PDB entry 7E5Z | electron microscopy, 3.60 A resolution | chains A and B

[Chain A]
Protein: Formate dehydrogenase
Source organism: Methylorubrum extorquens (strain ATCC 14718 / DSM 1338 / JCM 2805 / NCIMB 9133 / AM1)
Notes: EC 1.17.1.9
Reference sequence: C5ATT7 (C5ATT7_METEA); residues 1-989 here = UniProt positions 1-989
Amino-acid sequence (995 residues; numbered 1 to 995; the number before each row is that of its first residue):
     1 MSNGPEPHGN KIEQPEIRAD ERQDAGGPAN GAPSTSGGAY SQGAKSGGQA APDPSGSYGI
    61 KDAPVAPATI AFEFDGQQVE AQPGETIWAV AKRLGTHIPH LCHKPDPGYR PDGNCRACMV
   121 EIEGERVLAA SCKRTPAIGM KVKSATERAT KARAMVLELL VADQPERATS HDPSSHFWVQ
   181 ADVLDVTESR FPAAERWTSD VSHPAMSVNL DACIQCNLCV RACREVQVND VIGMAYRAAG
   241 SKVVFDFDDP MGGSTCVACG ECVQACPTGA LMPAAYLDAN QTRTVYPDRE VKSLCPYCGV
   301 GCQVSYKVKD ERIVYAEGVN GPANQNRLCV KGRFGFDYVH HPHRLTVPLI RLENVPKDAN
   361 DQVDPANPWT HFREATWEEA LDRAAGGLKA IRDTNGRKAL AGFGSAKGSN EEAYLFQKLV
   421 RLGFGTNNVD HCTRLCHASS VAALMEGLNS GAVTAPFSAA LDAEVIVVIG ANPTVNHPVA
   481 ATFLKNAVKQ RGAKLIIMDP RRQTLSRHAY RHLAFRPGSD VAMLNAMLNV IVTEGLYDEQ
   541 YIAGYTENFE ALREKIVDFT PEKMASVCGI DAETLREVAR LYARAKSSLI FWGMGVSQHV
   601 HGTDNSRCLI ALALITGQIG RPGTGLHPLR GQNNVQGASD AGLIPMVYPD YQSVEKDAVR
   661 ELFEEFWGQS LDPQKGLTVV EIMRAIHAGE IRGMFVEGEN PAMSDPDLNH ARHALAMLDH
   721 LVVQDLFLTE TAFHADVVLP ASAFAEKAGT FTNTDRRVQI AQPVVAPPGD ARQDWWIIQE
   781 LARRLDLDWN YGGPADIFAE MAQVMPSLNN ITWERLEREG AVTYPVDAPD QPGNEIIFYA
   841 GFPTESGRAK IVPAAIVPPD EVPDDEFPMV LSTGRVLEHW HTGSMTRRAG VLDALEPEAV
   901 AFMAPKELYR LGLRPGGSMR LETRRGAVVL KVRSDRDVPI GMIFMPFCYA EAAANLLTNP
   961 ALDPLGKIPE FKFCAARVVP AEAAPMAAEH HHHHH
Disordered / not traced: 1-69, 351-364, 859-995
Differences from the reference sequence: expression tag (990-995)
Metal / ion sites: 2Fe-2S cluster Fe: Cys-102, Cys-115, Cys-118, Cys-132; 4Fe-4S cluster Fe site 1: Cys-213, Cys-216, Cys-266; 4Fe-4S cluster Fe site 2: Cys-223, Cys-256, Cys-259, Cys-262; 4Fe-4S cluster Fe site 3: Cys-295, Cys-298, Cys-302, Cys-329
Ligand contacts:
  - 2Fe-2S cluster (FES): His-100, Cys-102, His-103, Gly-113, Asn-114, Cys-115, Arg-116, Ala-117, Cys-118, Ala-130, Cys-132
  - molybdopterin guanosine dinucleotide (MGD; 2-amino-5,6-dimercapto-7-methyl-3,7,8a,9-tetrahydro-8-oxa-1,3,9,10-tetraaza-anthracen-4-one guanosine dinucleotide), molecule 1: Lys-331, Cys-436, Ile-469, Gly-470, Ala-471, Asn-472, Asn-476, His-477, Asp-499, Pro-500, Gln-503, Pro-517, Gly-518, Asp-520, Gly-593, Met-594, Gly-595, Val-596, Arg-630, Gly-631, Gln-632
  - molybdopterin guanosine dinucleotide (MGD), molecule 2: Lys-407, Gly-408, Cys-436, Gln-632, Glu-697, Gly-698, Glu-699, Asn-700, Met-703, Ser-704, Gln-724, Asp-725, Leu-726, Thr-729, Ala-741, Ser-742, Ala-743, Phe-744, Asp-774
  - 4Fe-4S cluster (SF4), molecule 1: Met-206, Cys-223, Asn-229, Val-231, Ile-232, Cys-256, Val-257, Ala-258, Cys-259, Gly-260, Glu-261, Cys-262
  - 4Fe-4S cluster (SF4), molecule 2: Leu-210, Ala-212, Cys-213, Ile-214, Gln-215, Cys-216, Asn-217, Leu-218, Cys-219, Cys-266, Thr-268, Leu-271
  - 4Fe-4S cluster (SF4), molecule 3: Cys-295, Tyr-297, Cys-298, Val-300, Cys-302, Asn-324, Leu-328, Cys-329, Lys-331, Val-479

[Chain B]
Protein: Tungsten-containing formate dehydrogenase beta subunit
Source organism: Methylorubrum extorquens (strain ATCC 14718 / DSM 1338 / JCM 2805 / NCIMB 9133 / AM1)
Notes: EC 1.2.1.2
Reference sequence: C5ATT6 (C5ATT6_METEA); residues 1-572 here = UniProt positions 1-572
Amino-acid sequence (572 residues; each row starts with the number of its first residue):
     1 MSEASGTVRS FAHPGRGRNV ARAVPKGRQV DPHAKVEIEE LLGTRPRQRD LLIEHLHLIQ
    61 DTYGQISADH LAALADEMSL AFAEVFETAT FYAHFDVVKE GEADIPRLTI RVCDSITCAM
   121 FGADELLETL QRELASDAVR VVRAPCVGLC DHAPAVEVGH NFLHRADLAS VRAAVEAEDT
   181 HAHIPTYVDY DAYRAGGGYA TLERLRSGEL PVDDVLKVLD DGGLRGLGGA GFPTGRKWRS
   241 VRGEPGPRLM AVNGDEGEPG TFKDQLYLNT DPHRFLEGML IGAHVVEAAD VYIYLRDEYP
   301 ISREILAREI AKLPEGGTRI HLRRGAGAYI CGEESSLIES LEGKRGLPRH KPPFPFQVGL
   361 FNRPTLINNI ETLFWVRDLI ERGAEWWKSH GRNGRVGLRS YSVSGRVKEP GVKLAPAGLT
   421 IQELIDEYCG GISDGHSFAA YLPGGASGGI LPASMNDIPL DFGTLEKYGC FIGSAAVVIL
   481 SDQDDVRGAA LNLMKFFEDE SCGQCTPCRS GTQKARMLME NGVWDTDLLG ELAQCMRDAS
   541 ICGLGQAASN PVSTVIKYFP DLFPEPRAVA AE
Disordered / not traced: 1-26, 564-572
Metal / ion sites: 2Fe-2S cluster Fe: Cys-113, Cys-118, Cys-146, Cys-150; 4Fe-4S cluster Fe: Cys-502, Cys-505, Cys-508, Cys-542
Ligand contacts:
  - 2Fe-2S cluster (FES): Cys-113, Ser-115, Thr-117, Cys-118, Cys-146, Val-147, Gly-148, Leu-149, Cys-150, Ala-155, Pro-259
  - FMN (flavin mononucleotide): Gly-226, Leu-227, Gly-229, Ala-230, Lys-237, Asn-253, Asp-255, Glu-256, Gly-257, Tyr-329, Gly-332, Glu-333, Glu-334, Ile-367, Asn-368, Asn-369, Thr-372, Gly-543, Leu-544
  - 4Fe-4S cluster (SF4): Ile-330, Pro-348, Ser-501, Cys-502, Gly-503, Gln-504, Cys-505, Thr-506, Cys-508, Arg-509, Ile-541, Cys-542, Leu-544, Gly-545

[How chain A and chain B interact]
Contacting residue pairs (69):
  Asp-112(A) / His-350(B)  hydrogen bond (backbone-side chain)
  Asp-112(A) / Gln-504(B)
  Gly-113(A) / Ile-541(B)
  Asn-114(A) / Gln-504(B)
  Asn-114(A) / Cys-505(B)
  Asn-114(A) / Thr-506(B)  hydrogen bond (backbone-backbone)
  Cys-115(A) / Thr-506(B)
  Arg-116(A) / Ala-539(B)
  Arg-116(A) / Ile-541(B)
  Met-119(A) / Ala-539(B)  hydrophobic
  Arg-126(A) / Gln-546(B)
  Leu-128(A) / Asp-538(B)  hydrogen bond (backbone-backbone)
  Lys-133(A) / His-350(B)
  Arg-134(A) / Pro-352(B)
  Arg-148(A) / Asp-538(B)  salt bridge
  Ala-152(A) / Cys-535(B)
  Met-155(A) / Glu-531(B)
  Met-155(A) / Cys-535(B)  hydrophobic
  Leu-159(A) / Lys-514(B)
  Leu-160(A) / Thr-506(B)
  Asp-163(A) / Lys-514(B)  salt bridge
  Arg-190(A) / Leu-528(B)
  Arg-190(A) / Glu-531(B)  salt bridge
  Phe-191(A) / Lys-514(B)
  Phe-191(A) / Leu-528(B)  hydrophobic
  Pro-192(A) / Lys-514(B)  hydrogen bond (backbone-side chain)
  Pro-192(A) / Met-517(B)  hydrophobic
  Ala-193(A) / Met-517(B)
  Ala-194(A) / Gln-513(B)
  Ile-214(A) / Arg-509(B)
  Gln-215(A) / Arg-509(B)
  Arg-224(A) / Glu-87(B)  salt bridge
  Asp-230(A) / Ala-81(B)
  Val-231(A) / Ala-83(B)
  Ile-232(A) / Ala-83(B)
  Gly-233(A) / Glu-87(B)
  Met-234(A) / Glu-87(B)  hydrogen bond (backbone-side chain)
  Met-234(A) / Arg-345(B)  hydrogen bond (backbone-side chain)
  Ala-235(A) / Phe-86(B)  hydrophobic
  Ala-235(A) / Glu-87(B)
  Ala-235(A) / Thr-90(B)
  Tyr-236(A) / Thr-90(B)
  Tyr-236(A) / Arg-345(B)  hydrogen bond (backbone-side chain)
  Arg-237(A) / Phe-91(B)
  Arg-237(A) / Ala-93(B)
  Arg-237(A) / Ala-328(B)
  Arg-237(A) / Asp-499(B)  salt bridge
  Arg-237(A) / Glu-500(B)  salt bridge
  Arg-237(A) / Ser-501(B)
  Ala-238(A) / Ser-501(B)
  Ala-238(A) / Cys-502(B)
  Ala-238(A) / Gly-503(B)
  Ala-238(A) / Arg-509(B)
  Ala-239(A) / Gln-513(B)
  Asp-246(A) / Gln-29(B)
  Phe-247(A) / Gln-29(B)
  Phe-247(A) / Ala-68(B)  hydrophobic
  Phe-247(A) / Leu-71(B)  hydrophobic
  Phe-247(A) / Phe-82(B)  hydrophobic
  Phe-247(A) / Phe-86(B)  hydrophobic
  Phe-247(A) / Lys-99(B)
  Asp-248(A) / Lys-99(B)
  Asp-249(A) / Gln-29(B)
  Gly-253(A) / Gly-27(B)  hydrogen bond (backbone-backbone)
  Gly-253(A) / Arg-28(B)  hydrogen bond (backbone-backbone)
  Ser-254(A) / Gly-27(B)
  Thr-255(A) / Gly-27(B)
  Thr-255(A) / Arg-28(B)
  Arg-507(A) / Ser-79(B)
Interface residues without a listed pair, chain A (45 interface residues in all): Val-127, Val-156, Ser-241
Interface residues without a listed pair, chain B (47 interface residues in all): Ala-72, Tyr-92, Pro-507, Ser-510, Gly-511, Leu-518, Leu-532, Gln-534, Arg-537

[Overview]
Chain A and chain B form an interface of 45 and 47 residues respectively, with 9 hydrogen bonds and 6 salt
bridges. Among the polar pairs are Arg-148(A)/Asp-538(B), Asp-163(A)/Lys-514(B) and Arg-190(A)/Glu-531(B).
Chain A binds molybdopterin guanosine dinucleotide, 2Fe-2S cluster and 3 copies of 4Fe-4S cluster.
Here chain A is Formate dehydrogenase and chain B is Tungsten-containing formate dehydrogenase beta subunit,
both from Methylorubrum extorquens (strain ATCC 14718 / DSM 1338 / JCM 2805 / NCIMB 9133 / AM1). Entry 7E5Z
(Dehydrogenase holoenzyme) was determined by electron microscopy.
